6NE0 - chains A and N of the 12 polymer chains in the assembly; structure by electron microscopy, 3.40 A resolution.

# Chain A
Molecule: CRISPR-associated protein Csy1
Source organism: Pseudomonas aeruginosa UCBPP-PA14
Reference sequence: Q02ML9 (CSY1_PSEAB); residue numbers follow UniProt; this construct covers 1-434
Amino-acid sequence (434 residues; numbered 1 to 434; the number before each row is that of its first residue):
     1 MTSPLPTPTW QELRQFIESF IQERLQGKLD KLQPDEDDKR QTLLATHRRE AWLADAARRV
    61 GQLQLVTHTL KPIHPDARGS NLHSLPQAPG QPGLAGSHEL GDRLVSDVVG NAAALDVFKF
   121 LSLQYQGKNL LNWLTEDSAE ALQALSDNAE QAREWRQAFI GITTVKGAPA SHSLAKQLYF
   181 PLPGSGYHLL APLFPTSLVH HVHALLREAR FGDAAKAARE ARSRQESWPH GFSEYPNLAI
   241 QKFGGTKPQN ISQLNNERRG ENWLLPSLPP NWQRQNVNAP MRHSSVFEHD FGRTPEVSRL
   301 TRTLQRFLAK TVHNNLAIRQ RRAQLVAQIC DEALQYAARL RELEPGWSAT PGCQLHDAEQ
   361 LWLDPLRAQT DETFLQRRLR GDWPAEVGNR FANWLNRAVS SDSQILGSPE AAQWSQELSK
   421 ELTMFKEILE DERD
Unresolved in the structure: 1-10, 280-294, 427-434
From the paper describing this entry:
  - mutagenesis - N111A: abolished expression
  - mutagenesis - N250A (>3 orders): decreased binding to DNA
  - binding site for CRISPR target DNA (chain N): Asn111, Lys247, Asn250
  - conformationally variable residues (domain motion): Arg24 to Arg58
  - binding site for Non-complementary R-loop DNA strand: Lys28, Lys119

# Chain N
Molecule: CRISPR target DNA
Sequence (44 nucleotides; numbered 1 to 44; the number before each row is that of its first residue):
     1 CAGGTAGACG CGGACATCAA GCCCGCCGTG AAGGTGCAGC TTCT

# Interface between chain A and chain N
Contacting residue pairs - 22 pairs, chain A then chain N:
  Arg58(A) - DC37(N)  salt bridge to the phosphate
  Lys71(A) - DG34(N)  hydrogen bond to the phosphate
  Lys71(A) - DT35(N)  salt bridge to the phosphate
  Pro75(A) - DG34(N)  phosphate contact
  Arg78(A) - DT35(N)  salt bridge to the phosphate
  Asn111(A) - DG34(N)  hydrogen bond to the base
  Asn111(A) - DT35(N)  sugar contact
  Asn111(A) - DG36(N)  sugar contact
  Gly245(A) - DG33(N)  phosphate contact
  Thr246(A) - DG33(N)  hydrogen bond to the phosphate
  Lys247(A) - DG33(N)  base contact
  Asn250(A) - DG33(N)  hydrogen bond to the base
  Asn250(A) - DG34(N)  sugar contact
  His313(A) - DC1(N)  phosphate contact
  His313(A) - DA2(N)  phosphate contact
  Asn315(A) - DA2(N)  phosphate contact
  Asn315(A) - DG3(N)  phosphate contact
  Leu316(A) - DG3(N)  hydrogen bond to the phosphate
  Leu316(A) - DG4(N)  phosphate contact
  Arg319(A) - DG3(N)  salt bridge to the phosphate
  Arg319(A) - DG4(N)  salt bridge to the phosphate
  Met424(A) - DC9(N)  base contact
Interface residues without a listed pair, chain A (19 interface residues in all): Asp76, Ala112, Ala113, Gln249, Lys426
Interface residues without a listed pair, chain N (11 interface residues in all): DG10

# Summary
19 residues of chain A and 11 residues of chain N are in contact; the contacts include 5 hydrogen bonds and 5
salt bridges. Polar pairs include Asn111(A)-DG34(N), Asn250(A)-DG33(N) and Lys71(A)-DG34(N). From the paper: a
binding site for CRISPR target DNA (chain N) at Asn111(A), Lys247(A) and Asn250(A); N111A of chain A abolishes
expression.
Here chain A is CRISPR-associated protein Csy1 (Pseudomonas aeruginosa UCBPP-PA14) and chain N is CRISPR
target DNA. Entry 6NE0 (Structure of double-stranded target DNA engaged Csy complex from Pseudomonas
aeruginosa (PA-14)) was determined by electron microscopy.
